4BOG - chains 0 and 1 of the 30 polymer chains in the assembly; structure by electron microscopy, 50.00 A resolution (very low resolution: no residue pairs are listed; an interface is given only as per-side residue counts).

[Chain 0]
Molecule: Acetylcholine receptor beta subunit
Source organism: Torpedo marmorata
UniProtKB: Q6S3I0 (Q6S3I0_TORMA); residues -23 to 469 here correspond to UniProt positions 1-493 (UniProt number = residue number + 24)
Amino-acid sequence (493 residues; each row starts with the number of its first residue; numbers below 1 keep their minus sign (Met-23 is residue -23)):
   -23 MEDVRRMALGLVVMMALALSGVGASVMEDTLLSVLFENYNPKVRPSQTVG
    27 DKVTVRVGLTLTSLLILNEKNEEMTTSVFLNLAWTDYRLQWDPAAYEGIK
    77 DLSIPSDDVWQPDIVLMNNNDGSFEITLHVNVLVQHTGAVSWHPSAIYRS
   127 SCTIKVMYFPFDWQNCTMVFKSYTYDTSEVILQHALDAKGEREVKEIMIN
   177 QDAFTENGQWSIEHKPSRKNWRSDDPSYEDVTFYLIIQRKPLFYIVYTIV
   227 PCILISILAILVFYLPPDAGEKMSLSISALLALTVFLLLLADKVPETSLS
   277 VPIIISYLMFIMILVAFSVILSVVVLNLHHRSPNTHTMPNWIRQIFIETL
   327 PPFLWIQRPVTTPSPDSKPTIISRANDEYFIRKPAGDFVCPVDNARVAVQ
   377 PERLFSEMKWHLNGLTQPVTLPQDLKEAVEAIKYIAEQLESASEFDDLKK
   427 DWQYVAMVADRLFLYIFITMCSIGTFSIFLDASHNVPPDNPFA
Disordered / not traced: -23 to 0, 165-173, 313-402
Disulfide bonds: Cys128-Cys142

[Chain 1]
Molecule: Acetylcholine receptor delta subunit
Source organism: Torpedo marmorata
UniProtKB: Q6S3H8 (Q6S3H8_TORMA); residues -20 to 501 here correspond to UniProt positions 1-522 (UniProt number = residue number + 21)
Amino-acid sequence (522 residues; each row starts with the number of its first residue; numbers below 1 keep their minus sign (Met-20 is residue -20)):
   -20 MGNIHFVYLLISCLYYSGCSGVNEEERLINDLLIVNKYNKHVRPVKHNNE
    30 VVNIALSLTLSNLISLKETDETLTTNVWMDHAWYDHRLTWNASEYSDISI
    80 LRLRPELIWIPDIVLQNNNDGQYNVAYFCNVLVRPNGYVTWLPPAIFRSS
   130 CPINVLYFPFDWQNCSLKFTALNYNANEISMDLMTDTIDGKDYPIEWIII
   180 DPEAFTENGEWEIIHKPAKKNIYGDKFPNGTNYQDVTFYLIIRRKPLFYV
   230 INFITPCVLISFLAALAFYLPAESGEKMSTAICVLLAQAVFLLLTSQRLP
   280 ETALAVPLIGKYLMFIMSLVTGVVVNCGIVLNFHFRTPSTHVLSTRVKQI
   330 FLEKLPRILHMSRVDEIEQPDWQNDLKLRRSSSVGYISKAQEYFNIKSRS
   380 ELMFEKQSERHGLVPRVTPRIGFGNNNENIAASDQLHDEIKSGIDSTNYI
   430 VKQIKEKNAYDEEVGNWNLVGQTIDRLSMFIITPVMVLGTIFIFVMGNFN
   480 RPPAKPFEGDPFDYSSDHPRCA
Disordered / not traced: -20 to 0, 163-177, 321-420, 486-501
Disulfide bonds: Cys130-Cys144

[Chain 0 / chain 1 interface]
At this resolution (50 A) residue pairs are not listed: 41 residues of chain 0 and 40 of chain 1 lie at the interface.

[Overview]
41 residues of chain 0 and 40 residues of chain 1 are in contact.
Here chain 0 is Acetylcholine receptor beta subunit and chain 1 is Acetylcholine receptor delta subunit, both
from Torpedo marmorata. Entry 4BOG (The structure and super-organization of acetylcholine receptor-rapsyn
complexes) was determined by electron microscopy together with 4BOI, 4BON, 4BOO, 4BOR and 4BOT from the same
study.
